5YB2 - chains E and D of the 6 polymer chains in the assembly; structure by X-ray diffraction, 3.80 A resolution.

Chain E (and D):
Protein: Envelope glycoprotein
Notes: chain D of this document is another copy of the same molecule, construct and numbering; everything in this record applies to it too
UniProt: Q1HMR5 (Q1HMR5_9HIV1); residues -7 to 36 here correspond to UniProt positions 27-70 (UniProt number = residue number + 34)
Chain sequence (67 residues; numbered -7 to 59; the number before each row is that of its first residue; numbers below 1 keep their minus sign (Thr-7 is residue -7)):
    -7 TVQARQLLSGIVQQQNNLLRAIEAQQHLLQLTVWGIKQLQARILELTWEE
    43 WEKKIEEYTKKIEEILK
Unresolved in the structure: -7 to 0, 37-59
Sequence notes: expression tag (37-59)

How chain E and chain D interact:
Residue-residue contacts (19; chain E residue first):
  Ile3(E) with Ile3(D), hydrophobic; Val4(D), hydrophobic; Gln7(D)
  Gln6(E) with Gln7(D), hydrogen bond
  Leu10(E) with Ile14(D), hydrophobic
  Ile14(E) with Ile14(D), hydrophobic
  Gln17(E) with Ile14(D); Gln17(D), hydrogen bond; Gln18(D), hydrogen bond; Leu21(D)
  Leu20(E) with Gln18(D); Leu21(D), hydrophobic
  Leu21(E) with Leu21(D), hydrophobic
  Thr24(E) with Thr24(D); Ile28(D)
  Ile28(E) with Ile28(D), hydrophobic
  Leu31(E) with Leu31(D), hydrophobic
  Arg34(E) with Leu36(D)
  Ile35(E) with Ile35(D), hydrophobic
Also at the interface, not in a pair above, chain E (15 interface residues in all): Gln7, Ala13, Gly27
Also at the interface, not in a pair above, chain D (16 interface residues in all): Leu10, Leu11, Val25, Gln32

Summary:
The interface between chain E and chain D involves 15 residues on one side and 16 on the other; the contacts
include 3 hydrogen bonds. Polar contacts include Gln6(E)-Gln7(D), Gln17(E)-Gln17(D) and Gln17(E)-Gln18(D).
Chain E and chain D are both Envelope glycoprotein; the structure, Crystal structure of LP-11/N44, was
determined by X-ray diffraction (same publication as 5YB3 and 5YB4).
